PDB entry 3GOX | X-ray diffraction, 1.50 A resolution | chains A and D of the 4 polymer chains in the assembly

== Chain A ==
Name: Restriction endonuclease Hpy99I
Source organism: Helicobacter pylori
UniProtKB: Q9ZL26 (Q9ZL26_HELPJ); residue numbers follow UniProt; this construct covers 1-190
Amino-acid sequence (200 residues; each row starts with the number of its first residue; numbers below 1 keep their minus sign (Met-9 is residue -9)):
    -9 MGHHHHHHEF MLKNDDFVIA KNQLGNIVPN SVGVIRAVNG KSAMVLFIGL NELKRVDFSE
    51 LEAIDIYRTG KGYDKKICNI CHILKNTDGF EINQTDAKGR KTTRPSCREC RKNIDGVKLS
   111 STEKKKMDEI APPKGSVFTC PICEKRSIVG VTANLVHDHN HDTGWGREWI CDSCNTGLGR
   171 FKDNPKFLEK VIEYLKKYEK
Disordered / not traced: -9 to 0, 190
Differences from the reference sequence: expression tag (-9 to 0)
Ligand contacts:
  - Zn2+ (ZN), molecule 1: Cys68, Cys71, Cys97, Cys100
  - Zn2+ (ZN), molecule 2: Cys130, Cys133, Cys161, Cys164
What the authors report for this chain:
  - Na+ coordination: Asp148, Asn165
  - catalytic residues: Asp148, His149, Asn165
  - mutagenesis - D148A, H149A, N165A: abolished catalytic activity
  - binding site for the 11-nt DNA strand: Asn83, Gln84, Arg94, Asp162, Arg170
  - specificity-determining residues: Asn83, Gln84, Arg170

== Chain D ==
Molecule: 11-nt DNA strand
Sequence (11 nucleotides; numbered -4 to 6; the number before each row is that of its first residue; numbers below 1 keep their minus sign (DT-4 is residue -4)):
    -4 TACGTCGAGT C
Disordered / not traced: 6

== How chain A and chain D interact ==
Pairs across the interface - 46 pairs, chain A then chain D:
  Lys61(A) - DG-1(D)  salt bridge to the phosphate
  Glu81(A) - DT-4(D)  base contact
  Ile82(A) - DT-4(D)  base contact
  Asn83(A) - DA-3(D)  base contact
  Asn83(A) - DC-2(D)  hydrogen bond to the base
  Asn83(A) - DT0(D)  base contact
  Asn83(A) - DC1(D)  hydrogen bond to the base
  Asn83(A) - DG2(D)  hydrogen bond to the base
  Gln84(A) - DC-2(D)  base contact
  Gln84(A) - DG-1(D)  hydrogen bond to the base
  Gln84(A) - DT0(D)  base contact
  Asp86(A) - DC-2(D)  phosphate contact
  Asp86(A) - DG-1(D)  phosphate contact
  Ala87(A) - DA-3(D)  phosphate contact
  Ala87(A) - DC-2(D)  hydrogen bond to the phosphate
  Lys88(A) - DA-3(D)  phosphate contact
  Lys88(A) - DC-2(D)  salt bridge to the phosphate
  Lys91(A) - DA-3(D)  salt bridge to the phosphate
  Arg94(A) - DA-3(D)  base contact
  Arg94(A) - DC1(D)  base contact
  Arg94(A) - DG2(D)  hydrogen bond to the base
  Arg94(A) - DA3(D)  base contact
  Pro95(A) - DT0(D)  phosphate contact
  Pro95(A) - DC1(D)  phosphate contact
  Arg101(A) - DG2(D)  salt bridge to the phosphate
  Ile104(A) - DG2(D)  phosphate contact
  Asn144(A) - DG-1(D)  sugar contact
  Val146(A) - DA3(D)  phosphate contact
  Val146(A) - DG4(D)  phosphate contact
  His147(A) - DA3(D)  phosphate contact
  His147(A) - DG4(D)  salt bridge to the phosphate
  Asp148(A) - DA3(D)  phosphate contact
  His149(A) - DA3(D)  salt bridge to the phosphate
  Asp162(A) - DG-1(D)  base contact
  Asp162(A) - DG2(D)  hydrogen bond to the base
  Ser163(A) - DT0(D)  phosphate contact
  Asn165(A) - DG2(D)  hydrogen bond to the phosphate
  Asn165(A) - DA3(D)  hydrogen bond to the phosphate
  Thr166(A) - DG-1(D)  base contact
  Thr166(A) - DC1(D)  base contact
  Thr166(A) - DG2(D)  base contact
  Gly169(A) - DC1(D)  phosphate contact
  Gly169(A) - DG2(D)  sugar contact
  Arg170(A) - DG-1(D)  base contact
  Arg170(A) - DT0(D)  hydrogen bond to the base
  Arg170(A) - DC1(D)  hydrogen bond to the base
Also at the interface, not in a pair above, chain A (30 interface residues in all): Thr85, Thr92, Thr93, Thr142, Ala143, Leu145

== Overview ==
The interface between chain A and chain D involves 30 residues on one side and 9 on the other; the contacts
include 11 hydrogen bonds and 6 salt bridges. Polar contacts include Asn83(A)-DC-2(D), Asn83(A)-DC1(D) and
Asn83(A)-DG2(D). The paper reports catalytic residues Asp148(A), His149(A) and Asn165(A); D148A, H149A and
N165A of chain A abolish catalytic activity.
Here chain A is Restriction endonuclease Hpy99I (Helicobacter pylori) and chain D is an 11-nt DNA strand.
Entry 3GOX (Crystal structure of the beta-beta-alpha-Me type II restriction endonuclease Hpy99I in the absence
of EDTA) was determined by X-ray diffraction together with 3FC3 from the same study.
